PDB entry 5O61 | electron microscopy, 3.31 A resolution | chains A and D of the 57 polymer chains in the assembly

[Chain A]
Molecule: 23S rRNA
Source organism: Mycobacterium smegmatis str. MC2 155
Sequence (3120 nucleotides; numbered 1 to 3120; the number before each row is that of its first residue):
     1 UAAGUGUUUA AGGGCGCAUG GUGGAUGCCU UGGCACUGGG AGCCGAUGAA GGACGUAGGA
    61 GGCUGCGAUA AGCCUCGGGG AGCUGUCAAC CGAGCGUUGA UCCGAGGAUG UCCGAAUGGG
   121 GAAACCCGGC ACGAGUGAUG UCGUGUCACC AGGCGCUGAA UAUAUAGGCG UCUGGGGGGA
   181 ACGCGGGGAA GUGAAACAUC UCAGUACCCG UAGGAAGAGA AAACAAAAUG UGAUUCCGUG
   241 AGUAGUGGCG AGCGAAAGCG GAGGAUGGCU AAACCGUAUG CAUGUGAUAC CGGGUAGGGG
   301 UUGUGUGUGC GGGGUUGUGG GACCUAUCUU UCCGGCUCUA CCUGGCUGGA GGGCAGUGAG
   361 AAAAUGUUGU GGUUAGCGGA AAUGGCUUGG GAUGGCCUGC CGUAGACGGU GAGAGCCCGG
   421 UACGUGAAAA CCCGACGUCU GUCUUGAUGG UGUUCCCGAG UAGCAGCGGG CCCGUGGAAU
   481 CUGCUGUGAA UCUGCCGGGA CCACCCGGUA AGCCUGAAUA CUUCCCAGUG ACCGAUAGCG
   541 GAUUAGUACC GUGAGGGAAU GGUGAAAAGU ACCCCGGGAG GGGAGUGAAA GAGUACCUGA
   601 AACCGUGCGC UUACAAUCCG UCAGAGCCCU CGACGUGUCG UGGGGUGAUG GCGUGCCUUU
   661 UGAAGAAUGA GCCUGCGAGU CAGGGACAUG UCGCGAGGUU AACCCGGGUG GGGUAGCCGC
   721 AGCGAAAGCG AGUCUGAAUA GGGCGUAUCC ACACAAGAGU GUGUGGUGUA GUGGUGUGUU
   781 CUGGACCCGA AGCGGAGUGA UCUACCCAUG GCCAGGGUGA AGCGCGGGUA AGACCGCGUG
   841 GAGGCCCGAA CCCACUUAGG UUGAAGACUG AGGGGAUGAG CUGUGGGUAG GGGUGAAAGG
   901 CCAAUCAAAC UCCGUGAUAG CUGGUUCUCC CCGAAAUGCA UUUAGGUGCA GCGUCGCAUG
   961 UUUCUUGCCG GAGGUAGAGC UACUGGAUGG CCGAUGGGCC CCACAGGGUU ACUGACGUCA
  1021 GCCAAACUCC GAAUGCCGGU AAGUCCAAGA GUGCGGCAGU GAGACGGCGG GGGAUAAGCU
  1081 CCGUGCGUCG AGAGGGAAAC AGCCCAGAUC GCCGGCUAAG GCCCCUAAGC GUGUGCUAAG
  1141 UGGAAAAGGA UGUGCAGUCG CGAAGACAAC CAGGAGGUUG GCUUAGAAGC AGCCACCCUU
  1201 GAAAGAGUGC GUAAUAGCUC ACUGGUCAAG UGAUUGUGCG CCGAUAAUGU AGCGGGGCUC
  1261 AAGCACACCG CCGAAGCCGC GGCAGCCAAC GUGUUGGCUG GGUAGGGGAG CGUCCUGCAU
  1321 CCGGUGAAGC CGCCGAGUGA UCGAGUGGUG GAGGGUGUGG GAGUGAGAAU GCAGGCAUGA
  1381 GUAGCGAUUA GGCAAGUGAG AACCUUGCCC GCCGAAAGAC CAAGGGUUCC UGGGCCAGGC
  1441 CAGUCCGCCC AGGGUGAGUC GGGACCUAAG GCGAGGCCGA CAGGCGUAGU CGAUGGACAA
  1501 CGGGUUGAUA UUCCCGUACC CGUGUAUGUG CGUCCAUGAU GAAUCAGCGG UACUAACCAU
  1561 CCAAAACCAC CGUGACCGCA CCUUUCGGGG UGUGGCGUUG GUGGGGCUGC AUGGGACCUU
  1621 CGUUGGUAGU AGUCAAGCGA UGGGGUGACG CAGGAAGGUA GCCGUACCGG UCAGUGGUAA
  1681 UACCGGGGUA AGCCUGUAGG GAGUCAGAUA GGUAAAUCCG UCUGGCAUAU AUCCUGAGAG
  1741 GUGAUGCAUA GCCGAGUGAG GCGAAUUCGG UGAUCCUAUG CUGCCGAGAA AAGCCUCUAG
  1801 CGAGGACAUA CACGGCCCGU ACCCCAAACC AACACAGGUG GUCAGGUAGA GAAUACUAAG
  1861 GCGUACGAGU GAACUAUGGU UAAGGAACUC GGCAAAAUGC CCCCGUAACU UCGGGAGAAG
  1921 GGGGACCCAC AUGGCGUGUA AGCCUUUACG GCCCAAGCGU GAGUGGGUGG CACAAACCAG
  1981 UGAGAAGCGA CUGUUUACUA AAAACACAGG UCCGUGCGAA GUCGCAAGAC GAUGUAUACG
  2041 GACUGACGCC UGCCCGGUGC UGGAAGGUUA AGAGGACCCG UUAACUCCCU UUGGGGGUGA
  2101 AGCGGAGAAU UUAAGCCCCA GUAAACGGCG GUGGUAACUA UAACCAUCCU AAGGUAGCGA
  2161 AAUUCCUUGU CGGGUAAGUU CCGACCUGCA CGAAUGGCGU AACGACUUCU CAACUGUCUC
  2221 AACCAUAGAC UCGGCGAAAU UGCACUACGA GUAAAGAUGC UCGUUACGCG CGGCAGGACG
  2281 AAAAGACCCC GGGACCUUCA CUACAACUUG GUAUUGGUGC UCGAUACGGU UUGUGUAGGA
  2341 UAGGUGGGAG ACUGUGAAGC UCACACGCCA GUGUGGGUGG AGUCGUUGUU GAAAUACCAC
  2401 UCUGAUCGUA UUGGGCCUCU AACCUCGGAC CGUAUAUCCG GUUCAGGGAC AGUGCCUGGU
  2461 GGGUAGUUUA ACUGGGGCGG UUGCCUCCUA AAAUGUAACG GAGGCGCCCA AAGGUUCCCU
  2521 CAACCUGGAC GGCAAUCAGG UGUUGAGUGU AAGUGCACAA GGGAGCUUGA CUGCGAGACG
  2581 GACAUGUCGA GCAGGGACGA AAGUCGGGAC UAGUGAUCCG GCACCUCUGA GUGGAAGGGG
  2641 UGUCGCUCAA CGGAUAAAAG GUACCCCGGG GAUAACAGGC UGAUCUUCCC CAAGAGUCCA
  2701 UAUCGACGGG AUGGUUUGGC ACCUCGAUGU CGGCUCGUCG CAUCCUGGGG CUGGAGCAGG
  2761 UCCCAAGGGU UGGGCUGUUC GCCCAUUAAA GCGGCACGCG AGCUGGGUUU AGAACGUCGU
  2821 GAGACAGUUC GGUCUCUAUC CGCCGCGCGC GUCAGAAGCU UGAGGAAACC UGUCCCUAGU
  2881 ACGAGAGGAC CGGGACGGAC GAACCUCUGG UAUACCAGUU GUCCCACCAG GGGCACGGCU
  2941 GGAUAGCCAC GUUCGGACAG GAUAACCGCU GAAAGCAUCU AAGCGGGAAA CCUCUUCCAA
  3001 GACCAGGCUU CUCACCCUCU AGGAGGGAUA AGGCCCCCCG CAGACCACGG GAUUGAUAGA
  3061 CCAGACCUGG AAGCCUAGUA AUAGGUGCAG GGAACUGGCA CUAACCGGCC GAAAACUUAC
Disordered / not traced: 1
Metal / ion sites: Mg2+ site 1: U7, A3024; Mg2+ site 2 near G13 (its only coordinating residue here); Mg2+ site 3: C28, G1354; Mg2+ site 4: C43, G214; Mg2+ site 5: G55, G65; Mg2+ site 6 near U69 (its only coordinating residue here); Mg2+ site 7 near U117 (its only coordinating residue here); Mg2+ site 8: G152, U171; Mg2+ site 9: A159, U163; Mg2+ site 10: G191, U2467; Mg2+ site 11: A196, C197; Mg2+ site 12 near G204 (its only coordinating residue here); 240 more Mg2+ sites not listed
Ligand contacts: phenylalanine (PHE): A2286, C2287, U2809, U2810

[Chain D]
Molecule: 50S ribosomal protein L3
Source organism: Mycobacterium smegmatis str. MC2 155
Reference sequence: A0QSD1 (RL3_MYCS2); numbering as in UniProt (aligned over 1-217)
Sequence (217 residues; numbered 1 to 217; the number before each row is that of its first residue):
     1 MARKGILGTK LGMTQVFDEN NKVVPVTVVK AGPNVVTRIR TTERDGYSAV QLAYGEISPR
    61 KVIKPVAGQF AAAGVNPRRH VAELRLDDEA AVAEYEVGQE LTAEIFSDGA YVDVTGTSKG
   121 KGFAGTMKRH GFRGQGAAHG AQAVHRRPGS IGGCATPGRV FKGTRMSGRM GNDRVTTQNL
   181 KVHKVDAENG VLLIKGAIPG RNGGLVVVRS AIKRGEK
Disordered / not traced: 1, 216-217

[Interface between chain A and chain D]
Pairs across the interface (196; chain A residue first):
  A858(A) - Gly140(D)  phosphate contact
  G859(A) - Ala141(D)  phosphate contact
  G859(A) - Gln142(D)  phosphate contact
  G860(A) - Gln142(D)  phosphate contact
  U861(A) - Gln142(D)  hydrogen bond to the base
  U1248(A) - Thr156(D)  base contact
  U1248(A) - Pro157(D)  base contact
  U1248(A) - Arg159(D)  hydrogen bond to the base
  U1248(A) - Phe161(D)  sugar contact
  A1872(A) - Phe123(D)  hydrogen bond to the sugar
  A1873(A) - Phe123(D)  sugar contact
  A1873(A) - Gly125(D)  phosphate contact
  A1873(A) - Ser167(D)  sugar contact
  C1874(A) - Arg146(D)  salt bridge to the phosphate
  U1875(A) - Ala143(D)  sugar contact
  U1875(A) - Val144(D)  phosphate contact
  U1875(A) - His145(D)  hydrogen bond to the phosphate
  U1875(A) - Arg146(D)  hydrogen bond to the phosphate
  U1875(A) - Arg147(D)  phosphate contact
  A1876(A) - Ala143(D)  phosphate contact
  A1876(A) - His145(D)  salt bridge to the phosphate
  C1888(A) - His139(D)  hydrogen bond to the base
  U1889(A) - His139(D)  sugar contact
  G1891(A) - His139(D)  hydrogen bond to the base
  C1893(A) - His139(D)  stacking on the base
  U2217(A) - Ala138(D)  sugar contact
  U2217(A) - His139(D)  sugar contact
  C2218(A) - Gly136(D)  phosphate contact
  C2218(A) - Ala137(D)  hydrogen bond to the phosphate
  A2221(A) - Met127(D)  sugar contact
  A2221(A) - Arg133(D)  phosphate contact
  A2222(A) - Met127(D)  phosphate contact
  A2222(A) - Arg146(D)  salt bridge to the phosphate
  C2248(A) - Arg159(D)  hydrogen bond to the phosphate
  G2249(A) - Arg159(D)  salt bridge to the phosphate
  G2256(A) - Thr156(D)  hydrogen bond to the base
  G2272(A) - Phe123(D)  base contact
  G2273(A) - Met166(D)  base contact
  G2273(A) - Ser167(D)  hydrogen bond to the sugar
  C2274(A) - Pro148(D)  phosphate contact
  C2274(A) - Ile151(D)  base contact
  C2274(A) - Met166(D)  sugar contact
  A2275(A) - Arg147(D)  salt bridge to the phosphate
  A2275(A) - Pro148(D)  phosphate contact
  A2275(A) - Gly149(D)  phosphate contact
  G2276(A) - Ser150(D)  phosphate contact
  G2276(A) - Ile151(D)  hydrogen bond to the phosphate
  G2276(A) - Gly152(D)  sugar contact
  G2276(A) - Gly153(D)  hydrogen bond to the sugar
  G2276(A) - Cys154(D)  sugar contact
  G2276(A) - Ala155(D)  sugar contact
  G2276(A) - Gly158(D)  hydrogen bond to the base
  G2276(A) - Arg159(D)  base contact
  G2277(A) - Cys154(D)  phosphate contact
  G2277(A) - Ala155(D)  sugar contact
  G2277(A) - Gly158(D)  sugar contact
  U2735(A) - Arg133(D)  phosphate contact
  U2735(A) - Gly134(D)  sugar contact
  U2735(A) - Pro148(D)  hydrogen bond to the sugar
  U2735(A) - Gly149(D)  sugar contact
  U2735(A) - Ser150(D)  hydrogen bond to the base
  C2736(A) - Phe132(D)  phosphate contact
  C2736(A) - Arg133(D)  salt bridge to the phosphate
  C2736(A) - Ser150(D)  hydrogen bond to the sugar
  G2737(A) - Phe132(D)  phosphate contact
  G2737(A) - Arg165(D)  salt bridge to the phosphate
  U2738(A) - Phe161(D)  sugar contact
  C2795(A) - Thr156(D)  hydrogen bond to the sugar
  A2796(A) - Cys154(D)  hydrogen bond to the base
  A2796(A) - Ala155(D)  base contact
  A2796(A) - Thr156(D)  hydrogen bond to the phosphate
  G2798(A) - Ser150(D)  base contact
  G2798(A) - Gly152(D)  base contact
  G2798(A) - Gly153(D)  sugar contact
  G2798(A) - Cys154(D)  hydrogen bond to the sugar
  C2799(A) - Ser150(D)  hydrogen bond to the sugar
  C2799(A) - Gly152(D)  sugar contact
  C2799(A) - Cys154(D)  sugar contact
  G2802(A) - Gln135(D)  hydrogen bond to the base
  G2802(A) - Val144(D)  sugar contact
  G2802(A) - Arg147(D)  salt bridge to the phosphate
  G2802(A) - Gly149(D)  base contact
  G2802(A) - Ser150(D)  base contact
  C2803(A) - Gly140(D)  sugar contact
  C2803(A) - Ala141(D)  sugar contact
  C2803(A) - Gln142(D)  phosphate contact
  C2803(A) - Val144(D)  sugar contact
  U2804(A) - His139(D)  phosphate contact
  U2804(A) - Gly140(D)  sugar contact
  U2804(A) - Gln142(D)  phosphate contact
  G2842(A) - Arg159(D)  sugar contact
  G2842(A) - Val160(D)  hydrogen bond to the sugar
  C2843(A) - Val160(D)  sugar contact
  C2843(A) - Lys162(D)  phosphate contact
  C2843(A) - Gly163(D)  phosphate contact
  C2843(A) - Thr164(D)  sugar contact
  C2843(A) - Met166(D)  hydrogen bond to the sugar
  C2844(A) - Arg129(D)  hydrogen bond to the sugar
  C2844(A) - Lys162(D)  phosphate contact
  C2844(A) - Gly163(D)  hydrogen bond to the phosphate
  C2844(A) - Thr164(D)  sugar contact
  C2844(A) - Met166(D)  hydrogen bond to the sugar
  C2844(A) - Ser167(D)  hydrogen bond to the sugar
  G2845(A) - Arg129(D)  hydrogen bond to the phosphate
  G2845(A) - Arg169(D)  hydrogen bond to the sugar
  C2846(A) - Arg169(D)  sugar contact
  A2857(A) - Val66(D)  sugar contact
  G2858(A) - Gln69(D)  hydrogen bond to the base
  C2859(A) - Arg40(D)  hydrogen bond to the base
  C2859(A) - Gln51(D)  hydrogen bond to the sugar
  C2859(A) - Val81(D)  sugar contact
  C2859(A) - Glu83(D)  hydrogen bond to the sugar
  U2860(A) - Tyr47(D)  hydrogen bond to the sugar
  U2860(A) - Ala82(D)  phosphate contact
  U2860(A) - Glu83(D)  hydrogen bond to the phosphate
  U2861(A) - Tyr47(D)  sugar contact
  U2861(A) - Arg85(D)  salt bridge to the phosphate
  G2862(A) - Arg85(D)  salt bridge to the phosphate
  A2903(A) - Ala197(D)  sugar contact
  A2903(A) - Pro199(D)  sugar contact
  C2904(A) - Lys10(D)  phosphate contact
  C2904(A) - Met13(D)  sugar contact
  C2904(A) - Ser118(D)  phosphate contact
  C2904(A) - Lys119(D)  hydrogen bond to the phosphate
  C2904(A) - Ala197(D)  sugar contact
  C2904(A) - Ile198(D)  sugar contact
  C2904(A) - Pro199(D)  sugar contact
  C2904(A) - Gly200(D)  phosphate contact
  C2905(A) - Lys10(D)  salt bridge to the phosphate
  C2905(A) - Lys119(D)  salt bridge to the phosphate
  U2906(A) - Met13(D)  sugar contact
  U2906(A) - Thr14(D)  sugar contact
  U2906(A) - Gln15(D)  sugar contact
  C2907(A) - Gln15(D)  hydrogen bond to the sugar
  C2947(A) - Lys119(D)  salt bridge to the phosphate
  C2947(A) - Lys128(D)  phosphate contact
  C2948(A) - Lys121(D)  salt bridge to the phosphate
  C2948(A) - Lys128(D)  salt bridge to the phosphate
  U2952(A) - Pro25(D)  sugar contact
  U2953(A) - Lys195(D)  sugar contact
  U2953(A) - Gly196(D)  sugar contact
  U2953(A) - Ala197(D)  sugar contact
  C2954(A) - Gln178(D)  hydrogen bond to the sugar
  C2954(A) - Asn179(D)  sugar contact
  C2954(A) - Leu180(D)  sugar contact
  C2954(A) - Lys195(D)  phosphate contact
  G2955(A) - Asn179(D)  phosphate contact
  G2955(A) - Lys213(D)  hydrogen bond to the phosphate
  G2956(A) - Lys213(D)  salt bridge to the phosphate
  A2957(A) - Lys213(D)  base contact
  U2995(A) - Gln178(D)  sugar contact
  U2995(A) - Ile212(D)  phosphate contact
  U2995(A) - Lys213(D)  sugar contact
  U2996(A) - Thr176(D)  phosphate contact
  U2996(A) - Gln178(D)  sugar contact
  U2996(A) - Ile212(D)  phosphate contact
  C2997(A) - Arg174(D)  salt bridge to the phosphate
  C2997(A) - Thr176(D)  hydrogen bond to the phosphate
  C2998(A) - Arg174(D)  phosphate contact
  G3007(A) - Arg40(D)  base contact
  C3008(A) - Arg38(D)  hydrogen bond to the sugar
  C3008(A) - Arg40(D)  base contact
  C3008(A) - Arg44(D)  sugar contact
  C3008(A) - Asp45(D)  sugar contact
  U3009(A) - Arg38(D)  salt bridge to the phosphate
  U3009(A) - Arg44(D)  salt bridge to the phosphate
  U3009(A) - Gln69(D)  hydrogen bond to the base
  U3010(A) - Pro65(D)  hydrogen bond to the sugar
  U3010(A) - Gly68(D)  sugar contact
  U3010(A) - Gln69(D)  sugar contact
  C3011(A) - Lys64(D)  sugar contact
  C3011(A) - Pro65(D)  sugar contact
  A3031(A) - Lys64(D)  phosphate contact
  G3032(A) - Ile63(D)  phosphate contact
  G3032(A) - Lys64(D)  hydrogen bond to the phosphate
  G3033(A) - Ile63(D)  phosphate contact
  C3041(A) - Lys119(D)  hydrogen bond to the base
  C3041(A) - Arg201(D)  sugar contact
  A3042(A) - Gly120(D)  hydrogen bond to the phosphate
  A3042(A) - Asn172(D)  phosphate contact
  A3042(A) - Arg201(D)  salt bridge to the phosphate
  G3043(A) - Gly120(D)  phosphate contact
  G3043(A) - Lys121(D)  phosphate contact
  G3043(A) - Gly122(D)  hydrogen bond to the phosphate
  G3043(A) - Arg169(D)  sugar contact
  A3044(A) - Gly122(D)  phosphate contact
  A3044(A) - Phe123(D)  hydrogen bond to the phosphate
  C3046(A) - Arg169(D)  base contact
  A3047(A) - Arg169(D)  base contact
  G3050(A) - Arg79(D)  hydrogen bond to the phosphate
  G3051(A) - Lys61(D)  salt bridge to the phosphate
  G3051(A) - Arg79(D)  salt bridge to the phosphate
  A3052(A) - Arg60(D)  salt bridge to the phosphate
  U3053(A) - Arg60(D)  salt bridge to the phosphate
  U3054(A) - Arg60(D)  hydrogen bond to the sugar
  G3055(A) - Arg60(D)  sugar contact
Interface residues without a listed pair, chain A (93 interface residues in all): G1249, C2223, C2734, U2835, A2902, G2946, U3012
Interface residues without a listed pair, chain D (95 interface residues in all): Ala72, Thr115, Ala124, Gly168, Met170, Val175, Thr177, Asn202, Arg214

[In short]
Chain A and chain D form an interface of 93 and 95 residues respectively, with 52 hydrogen bonds, 24 salt
bridges and 1 aromatic stacking contact. Polar pairs include U861(A)-Gln142(D), U1248(A)-Arg159(D) and
C1888(A)-His139(D). Chain A binds phenylalanine. U7(A) and A3024(A) form the Mg2+ site 1.
Chain A is 23S rRNA and chain D is 50S ribosomal protein L3, both from Mycobacterium smegmatis str. MC2 155;
the structure, The complete structure of the Mycobacterium smegmatis 70S ribosome, was determined by electron
microscopy together with 5O5J and 5O60 from the same study.
